3P79 - chain A; structure by X-ray diffraction, 2.10 A resolution.

[Chain A]
Protein: Mitogen-activated protein kinase 14
Source organism: Mus musculus
Notes: EC 2.7.11.24
UniProt: P47811 (MK14_MOUSE); residues 2-360 here = UniProt positions 2-360
Sequence (366 residues; each row starts with the number of its first residue; numbers below 1 keep their minus sign (Met-5 is residue -5)):
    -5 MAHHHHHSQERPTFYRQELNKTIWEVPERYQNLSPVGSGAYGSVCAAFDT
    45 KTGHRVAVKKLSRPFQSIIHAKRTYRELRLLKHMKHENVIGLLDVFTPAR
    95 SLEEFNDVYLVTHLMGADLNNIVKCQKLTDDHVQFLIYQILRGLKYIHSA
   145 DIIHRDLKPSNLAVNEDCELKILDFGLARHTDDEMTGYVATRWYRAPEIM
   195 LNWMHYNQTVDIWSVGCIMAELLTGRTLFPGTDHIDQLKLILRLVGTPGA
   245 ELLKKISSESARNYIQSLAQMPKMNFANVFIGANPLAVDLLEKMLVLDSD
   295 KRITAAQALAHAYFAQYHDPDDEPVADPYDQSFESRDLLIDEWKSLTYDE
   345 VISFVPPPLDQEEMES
Not modelled in the structure: -5 to 4, 33-35, 171-183, 353-360
Sequence notes: expression tag (-5 to 1)
Ligand contacts: P79 (1-{3-tert-butyl-1-[2-(1,1-dioxidothiomorpholin-4-yl)-2-oxoethyl]-1H-pyrazol-5-yl}-3-naphthalen-2-ylurea): Val38, Ala51, Val52, Lys53, Arg67, Arg70, Glu71, Leu74, Leu75, Met78, Val83, Ile84, Leu104, Val105, Thr106, Ile141, Ile146, His148, Ile166, Leu167, Asp168, Phe169

[Summary]
Ligands of chain A: compound P79.
Chain A is Mitogen-activated protein kinase 14 (Mus musculus); the structure, P38 inhibitor-bound, was
determined by X-ray diffraction (same publication as 3P5K, 3P78, 3P7A, 3P7B and 3P7C).
